Entry 7KTF (X-ray diffraction, 1.49 A resolution); this record covers chains A and T of the 4 polymer chains in the assembly.

== Chain A ==
Protein: DNA-directed DNA/RNA polymerase mu
Organism: Homo sapiens
Notes: EC 2.7.7.7
Reference sequence: Q9NP87 (DPOLM_HUMAN); aligned to UniProt positions 132-494 over residues 132-494
Sequence (356 residues; row label = number of the first residue in the row; note: 12 numbers in that range are skipped by the numbering (no residue carries them; nothing is unmodelled there)):
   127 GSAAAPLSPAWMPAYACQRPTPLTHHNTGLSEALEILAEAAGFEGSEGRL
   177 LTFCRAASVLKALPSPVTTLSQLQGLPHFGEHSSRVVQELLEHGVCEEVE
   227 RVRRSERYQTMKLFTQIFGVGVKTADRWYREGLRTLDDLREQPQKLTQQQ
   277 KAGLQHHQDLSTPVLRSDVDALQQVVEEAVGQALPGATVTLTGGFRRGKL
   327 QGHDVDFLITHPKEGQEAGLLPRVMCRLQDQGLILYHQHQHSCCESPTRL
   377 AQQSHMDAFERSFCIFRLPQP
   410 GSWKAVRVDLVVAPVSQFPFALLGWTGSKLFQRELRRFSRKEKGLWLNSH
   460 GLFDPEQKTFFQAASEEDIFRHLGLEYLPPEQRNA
Disordered / not traced: 127-136, 365-383
Construct notes: expression tag (127-131); linker (410)
Ion coordination: Na+: Thr-241, Ile-243, Val-246 (shared with 1 residue of chain P); Mg2+ site 1: Asp-330, Asp-332 (together with pyrophosphate) (shared with 1 residue of chain P); Mg2+ site 2: Asp-330, Asp-332, Asp-418 (shared with 2 residues of chain P)
Residues lining bound ligands: pyrophosphate (PPV): Gly-319, Gly-320, Arg-323, Lys-325, Gly-328, His-329, Asp-330, Asp-332
UniProt features mapped onto this chain:
  - region: Arg-323 to Asp-332 (Involved in ssDNA binding)
  - binding site (Mg(2+)): Asp-330, Asp-332, Asp-418
  - site: Gly-433 (Responsible for the low discrimination between dNTP and rNTP)
From the paper describing this entry:
  - mutagenesis - R445A: increased catalytic activity on dGTP misinsertion
  - mutagenesis - K438D: decreased catalytic activity on Mg2+-dependent dGTP:At
  - mutagenesis - K438D (23-fold): decreased catalytic activity on :Ct insertion
  - mutagenesis - K438D: unchanged catalytic activity on in the presence of Mn2+
  - mutagenesis - Q441A: unchanged catalytic activity on 8-oxodGTP

== Chain T ==
Molecule: 9-nt DNA strand
Sequence (9 nucleotides; each row starts with the number of its first residue):
     1 CGGCCTACG

== Chain A / chain T interface ==
Residue-residue contacts - 22 pairs, chain A then chain T:
  Gly-174(A) / DC4(T)  base contact
  Leu-177(A) / DC4(T)  phosphate contact
  Leu-177(A) / DC5(T)  phosphate contact
  Phe-385(A) / DG9(T)  phosphate contact
  Glu-386(A) / DC8(T)  sugar contact
  Glu-386(A) / DG9(T)  hydrogen bond to the phosphate
  Arg-387(A) / DA7(T)  hydrogen bond to the base
  Arg-387(A) / DC8(T)  hydrogen bond to the sugar
  Arg-387(A) / DG9(T)  hydrogen bond to the phosphate
  Phe-389(A) / DG9(T)  sugar contact
  Arg-442(A) / DC5(T)  salt bridge to the phosphate
  Arg-445(A) / DC5(T)  hydrogen bond to the base
  Arg-445(A) / DT6(T)  hydrogen bond to the sugar
  Arg-446(A) / DC5(T)  sugar contact
  Arg-449(A) / DT6(T)  salt bridge to the phosphate
  Lys-450(A) / DG3(T)  hydrogen bond to the phosphate
  Lys-450(A) / DC4(T)  salt bridge to the phosphate
  Leu-456(A) / DT6(T)  sugar contact
  Asn-457(A) / DT6(T)  phosphate contact
  Asn-457(A) / DA7(T)  hydrogen bond to the phosphate
  His-459(A) / DA7(T)  phosphate contact
  His-459(A) / DC8(T)  salt bridge to the phosphate
Other interface residues (no listed pair), chain A (17 interface residues in all): Arg-181, Gln-364, Lys-438

== Overview ==
17 residues of chain A and 7 residues of chain T are in contact; the contacts include 8 hydrogen bonds and 4
salt bridges. Polar contacts include Arg-387(A)/DA7(T), Arg-445(A)/DC5(T) and Arg-387(A)/DC8(T). From the
paper: R445A of chain A increases catalytic activity on dGTP misinsertion; K438D of chain A reduces catalytic
activity on Mg2+-dependent dGTP:At.
Chain A is DNA-directed DNA/RNA polymerase mu (Homo sapiens) and chain T is a 9-nt DNA strand; the structure,
DNA Polymerase Mu, 8-oxodGTP:Ct Product State Ternary Complex, 50 mM Mg2+ (180min), was determined by X-ray
diffraction (same publication as 7KSS, 7KST, 7KSU, 7KSV, 7KSW, 7KSX and 25 further entries).
